7L8O - chain A; structure by X-ray diffraction, 2.70 A resolution.

Chain A:
Protein: Beta-lactamase
Source organism: Klebsiella pneumoniae
Notes: EC 3.5.2.6
Reference sequence: Q6XEC0 (Q6XEC0_KLEPN); residues 25-265 here = UniProt positions 25-265
Amino-acid sequence (244 residues; numbered 22 to 265; the number before each row is that of its first residue):
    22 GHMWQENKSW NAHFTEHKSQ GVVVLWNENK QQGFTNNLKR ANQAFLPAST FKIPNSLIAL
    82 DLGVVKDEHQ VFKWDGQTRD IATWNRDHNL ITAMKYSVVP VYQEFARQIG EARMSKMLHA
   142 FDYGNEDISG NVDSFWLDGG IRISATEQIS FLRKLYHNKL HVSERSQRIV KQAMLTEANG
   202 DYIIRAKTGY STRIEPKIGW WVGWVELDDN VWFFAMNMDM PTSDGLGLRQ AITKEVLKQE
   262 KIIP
Unresolved in the structure: 22-23
Construct notes: expression tag (22-24)
Modified positions: Lys73 (lysine nz-carboxylic acid; KCX)
Metal / ion sites: Na+: Ser70, Tyr211
Ligand contacts: 9H-fluorene-2,7-disulfonate (XV7): Ser70, Ile102, Trp105, Ser118, Val120, Leu158, Thr209, Gly210, Tyr211, Thr213, Arg214, Leu247, Arg250
UniProt features mapped onto this chain:
  - active site: Ser70 (Acyl-ester intermediate)
  - binding site (a beta-lactam): Ser70, Lys73, Ser118, Arg250
  - modified residue: Lys73 (N6-carboxylysine)
  - mutagenesis: Ser70 (S70A: Does not alter thermal stability; S70G: Increases thermal stability. Abolishes hydrolysis of cephalothin and decreases catalytic efficiency about 60-fold with respect to ampicillin), Arg189 (R189A: No significant effect on catalytic efficiency with respect to ampicillin. Very little reduction in dimerization at neutral pH. Predominantly monomer at neutral pH; when associated with A-206 ...), Arg206 (R206A: No significant effect on catalytic efficiency with respect to ampicillin, nitrocefin or imipenem. Very little reduction in dimerization at neutral pH. Predominantly monomer at neutral pH ...)
From the paper describing this entry:
  - binding site for 9H-fluorene-2,7-disulfonate: Ile102, Trp105, Ser118, Thr209, Arg214, Arg250

In short:
Chain A binds 9H-fluorene-2,7-disulfonate. The Na+ site is built by Ser70 and Tyr211. From UniProt:
active-site residue Ser70, 4 beta-lactam-binding residues and 3 mutagenesis sites. The paper reports a binding
site for 9H-fluorene-2,7-disulfonate at Ile102, Trp105 and Ser118 among others.
Chain A is Beta-lactamase (Klebsiella pneumoniae); the structure, OXA-48 bound by Compound 4.3, was determined
by X-ray diffraction together with 6XQR, 7JHQ, 7K5V and 7R6Z from the same study.
